PDB entry 6PQO | electron microscopy, 2.88 A resolution | chains A and C of the 4 polymer chains in the assembly

== Chain A (and C) ==
Molecule: Transient receptor potential cation channel subfamily A member 1
From: Homo sapiens
Notes: chain C of this document is another copy of the same molecule, construct and numbering; everything in this record applies to it too
Reference sequence: O75762 (TRPA1_HUMAN); residue numbers follow UniProt; this construct covers 2-1119
Sequence (1152 residues; numbered 0 to 1151; the number before each row is that of its first residue; numbering starts at 0):
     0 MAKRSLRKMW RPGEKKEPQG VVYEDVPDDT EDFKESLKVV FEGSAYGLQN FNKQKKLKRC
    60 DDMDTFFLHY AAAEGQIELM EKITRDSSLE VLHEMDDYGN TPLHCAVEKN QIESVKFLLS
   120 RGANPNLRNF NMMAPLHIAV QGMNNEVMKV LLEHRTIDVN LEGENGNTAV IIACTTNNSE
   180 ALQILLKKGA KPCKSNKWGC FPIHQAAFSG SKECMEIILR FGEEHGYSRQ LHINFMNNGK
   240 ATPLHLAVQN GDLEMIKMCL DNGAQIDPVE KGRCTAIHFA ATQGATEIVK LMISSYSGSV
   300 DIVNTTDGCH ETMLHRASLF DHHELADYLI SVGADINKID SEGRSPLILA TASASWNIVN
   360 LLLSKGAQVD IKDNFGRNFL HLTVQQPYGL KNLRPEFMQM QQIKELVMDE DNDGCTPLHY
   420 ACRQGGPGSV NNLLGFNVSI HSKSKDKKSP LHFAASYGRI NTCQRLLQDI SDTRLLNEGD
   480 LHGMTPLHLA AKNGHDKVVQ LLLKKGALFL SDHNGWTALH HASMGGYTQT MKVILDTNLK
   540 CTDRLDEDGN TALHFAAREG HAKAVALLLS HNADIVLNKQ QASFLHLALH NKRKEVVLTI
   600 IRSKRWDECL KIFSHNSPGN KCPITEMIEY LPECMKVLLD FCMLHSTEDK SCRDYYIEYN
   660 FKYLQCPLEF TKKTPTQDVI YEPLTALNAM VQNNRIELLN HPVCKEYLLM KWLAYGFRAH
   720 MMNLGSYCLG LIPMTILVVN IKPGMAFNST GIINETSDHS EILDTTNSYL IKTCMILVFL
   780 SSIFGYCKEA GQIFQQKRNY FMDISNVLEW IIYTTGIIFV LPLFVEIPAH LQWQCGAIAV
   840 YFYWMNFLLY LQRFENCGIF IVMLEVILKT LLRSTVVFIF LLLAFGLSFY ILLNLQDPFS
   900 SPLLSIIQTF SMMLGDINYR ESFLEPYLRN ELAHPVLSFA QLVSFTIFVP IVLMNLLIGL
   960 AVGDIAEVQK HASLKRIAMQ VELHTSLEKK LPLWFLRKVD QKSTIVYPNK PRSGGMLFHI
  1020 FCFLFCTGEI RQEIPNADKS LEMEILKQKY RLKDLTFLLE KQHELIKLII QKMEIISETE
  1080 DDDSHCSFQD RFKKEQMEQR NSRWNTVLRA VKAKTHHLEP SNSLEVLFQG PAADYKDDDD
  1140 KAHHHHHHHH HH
Disordered / not traced: 0-445, 754-760, 1013-1014, 1026-1038, 1080-1151
Differences from the reference sequence: expression tag (0-1, 1120-1151)
Covalent attachments: compound JT0 linked to Cys621
Residues lining bound ligands:
  - 6OU ([(2R)-1-[2-azanylethoxy(oxidanyl)phosphoryl]oxy-3-hexadecanoyloxy-propan-2-yl] (Z)-octadec-9-enoate), molecule 1: Ile731, Thr734, Ile735, Val738, Asn739, Trp843
  - 6OU, molecule 2: Ile803, Lys868, Leu871, Arg872, Thr874
  - 6OU, molecule 3: Ile878, Leu882, Pro901, Leu902
  - 6OU, molecule 4: Ser900, Leu902, Leu903, Ile906
  - 6OU, molecule 5: Tyr926, Val935, Phe938, Ala939, Val942, Ile946, Phe947
  - JT0 (2-chloro-N-[4-(4-methoxyphenyl)-1,3-thiazol-2-yl]-N-(3-methoxypropyl)acetamide): Leu609, Phe612, His614, Ile623, Thr624, Lys661, Tyr662, Gln664, Cys665, Pro666, Phe669, Tyr680, Thr684
  - LBN (1-palmitoyl-2-oleoyl-sn-glycero-3-phosphocholine), molecule 1: Leu708, Trp711, Met720, Phe846, Leu850, Phe853, Glu854, Asn855, Cys856, Gln979, Phe1024
  - LBN, molecule 2: Asp802, Ile803, Ser804, Tyr840, Phe841, Met844, Leu848, Gln851, Ile860, Leu863, Glu864, Leu867, Lys868, Leu870, Leu871, Thr874, Ile878, Leu881, Ile905, Phe909
  - LBN, molecule 3: Leu936, Ala939, Gln940, Val942, Ser943, Ile946, Phe947
UniProt features mapped onto this chain:
  - binding site ((E)-cinnamaldehyde): Cys414, Cys421, Cys621, Cys641, Cys665, Lys710
  - binding site (Ca(2+)): Glu788, Gln791, Asn805, Glu808
  - binding site (a 1,2-diacyl-sn-glycero-3-phospho-(1D-myo-inositol)): Lys1046 to Lys1052
  - site: Lys620 (Required for C-621 reactivity), Cys621 (Essential for electrophile activation. Sensor for electrophilic agents), Pro622 (Key residue for activation by the scorpion wasabi receptor toxin), Met634 (Important residue for activation by the scorpion wasabi receptor toxin), Thr646 (Important residue for activation by the scorpion wasabi receptor toxin), Cys665 (Important for electrophile activation), Asp915 (Crucial for calcium permeation)
  - modified residue: Pro394 (4-hydroxyproline), Cys633 (Cysteine sulfenic acid (-SOH)), Cys856 (Cysteine sulfenic acid (-SOH))
  - glycosylation (N-linked (GlcNAc...) asparagine): Asn747, Asn753
  - natural variant: Asn855 (N855S: In FEPS1)
  - mutagenesis: Cys173 (C173S: Decrease in activation by hyperoxia and diallyl disulfide), Cys192 (C192S: Decrease in activation by hyperoxia and diallyl disulfide), Pro394 (P394A: Loss of answer to hypoxia and hydroxylase inhibitor DMOG, but not to AITC and hyperoxia), Lys620 (K620A: Important decrease in electrophile-evoked response), Cys621 (C621A/S: Do not exhibit detectable current upon electrophile stimulation. No change in answer to hyperoxia and diallyl disulfide. Do not exhibit detectable currents upon stimulation with agonist JT010), Pro622 (P622A: Loss of activation by the scorpion wasabi receptor toxin), Cys633 (C633S: Decrease in activation by hyperoxia and diallyl disulfide. Important decrease in activation by hyperoxia and diallyl disulfide; when associated with S-856), Met634 (M634L: Loss of activation by the scorpion wasabi receptor toxin), Cys641 (C641A/S: Decrease in electrophile-evoked and hyperoxia response; C641S: Does not affect activation by electrophiles), Thr646 (T646P: Loss of activation by the scorpion wasabi receptor toxin), Cys665 (C665A/L/S: Decrease in electrophile-evoked and hyperoxia response. Does not affect covalent agonist BITC electrophile-evoked), Glu788 (E788S: Lacks calcium-mediated potentiation but retains calcium-mediated desensitization. Lacks calcium-mediated potentiation and lacks calcium-mediated desensitization ...), 6 further mutagenesis entries in UniProt
Reported in the primary citation:
  - post-translational modification sites: Asn747
  - contacts within the chain: Phe612-Cys621, Lys620-Glu625, Lys620-Glu628, Arg919-Glu920
  - self-association interface (contacts with another copy of this molecule); pairs are residue here / residue on that copy: Arg919-Ser921
  - binding site for LBN: Trp711, Glu854
  - binding site for JT0: Phe612, His614, Cys621, Pro666, Phe669, Tyr680
  - mutagenesis - C621S, C665L: abolished signaling in response to JT0
  - mutagenesis - F612A: decreased signaling in response to JT0
  - conformationally variable residues (loop rearrangement): Cys665, Pro666
  - binding site for N-acetylglucosamine: Asn747
  - disease-associated variants - N855S: increased signaling (citing earlier work)

== Interface between chain A and chain C ==
Pairs across the interface - 12 pairs, chain A then chain C:
  Arg458(A) - Glu1077(C)  salt bridge
  Asn460(A) - Ser1076(C)
  Asn460(A) - Glu1077(C)
  Asn460(A) - Thr1078(C)  hydrogen bond (side chain-backbone)
  Thr461(A) - Glu1077(C)  hydrogen bond
  Arg464(A) - Ser1076(C)  hydrogen bond
  Ser1076(A) - Asn460(C)
  Ser1076(A) - Arg464(C)  hydrogen bond
  Glu1077(A) - Arg458(C)  salt bridge
  Glu1077(A) - Asn460(C)  hydrogen bond (backbone-side chain)
  Glu1077(A) - Thr461(C)  hydrogen bond
  Thr1078(A) - Asn460(C)  hydrogen bond (backbone-side chain)
Other interface residues (no listed pair), chain A (10 interface residues in all): Ile459, Gln1061, Glu1079
Other interface residues (no listed pair), chain C (9 interface residues in all): Ile459, Gln1061

== Summary ==
Chain A and chain C form an interface of 10 and 9 residues respectively, with 7 hydrogen bonds and 2 salt
bridges. Polar contacts include Arg458(A)-Glu1077(C), Asn460(A)-Thr1078(C) and Thr461(A)-Glu1077(C). From the
paper: a binding site for JT0 at Phe612(A), His614(A) and Cys621(A) among others; C621S and C665L of chain A
abolish signaling in response to JT0; 4 substitutions were tested in all.
Both chains are Transient receptor potential cation channel subfamily A member 1 (Homo sapiens). Entry 6PQO
(Cryo-EM structure of the human TRPA1 ion channel in complex with the covalent agonist JT010) was determined
by electron microscopy, deposited together with 6PQP and 6PQQ.
